PDB entry 7PG0 | electron microscopy, 7.60 A resolution (low resolution: residue-level contacts below are approximate; hydrogen-bond / salt-bridge calls are withheld) | chains B and C of the 8 polymer chains in the assembly

# Chain B
Protein: Isoform Short of Insulin receptor
From: Homo sapiens
Notes: EC 2.7.10.1
UniProt: P06213 (INSR_HUMAN), isoform P06213-2; residues -26 to 1343 here correspond to UniProt positions 1-1370 (UniProt number = residue number + 27)
Chain sequence (1382 residues; row label = number of the first residue in the row; numbers below 1 keep their minus sign (Met-26 is residue -26)):
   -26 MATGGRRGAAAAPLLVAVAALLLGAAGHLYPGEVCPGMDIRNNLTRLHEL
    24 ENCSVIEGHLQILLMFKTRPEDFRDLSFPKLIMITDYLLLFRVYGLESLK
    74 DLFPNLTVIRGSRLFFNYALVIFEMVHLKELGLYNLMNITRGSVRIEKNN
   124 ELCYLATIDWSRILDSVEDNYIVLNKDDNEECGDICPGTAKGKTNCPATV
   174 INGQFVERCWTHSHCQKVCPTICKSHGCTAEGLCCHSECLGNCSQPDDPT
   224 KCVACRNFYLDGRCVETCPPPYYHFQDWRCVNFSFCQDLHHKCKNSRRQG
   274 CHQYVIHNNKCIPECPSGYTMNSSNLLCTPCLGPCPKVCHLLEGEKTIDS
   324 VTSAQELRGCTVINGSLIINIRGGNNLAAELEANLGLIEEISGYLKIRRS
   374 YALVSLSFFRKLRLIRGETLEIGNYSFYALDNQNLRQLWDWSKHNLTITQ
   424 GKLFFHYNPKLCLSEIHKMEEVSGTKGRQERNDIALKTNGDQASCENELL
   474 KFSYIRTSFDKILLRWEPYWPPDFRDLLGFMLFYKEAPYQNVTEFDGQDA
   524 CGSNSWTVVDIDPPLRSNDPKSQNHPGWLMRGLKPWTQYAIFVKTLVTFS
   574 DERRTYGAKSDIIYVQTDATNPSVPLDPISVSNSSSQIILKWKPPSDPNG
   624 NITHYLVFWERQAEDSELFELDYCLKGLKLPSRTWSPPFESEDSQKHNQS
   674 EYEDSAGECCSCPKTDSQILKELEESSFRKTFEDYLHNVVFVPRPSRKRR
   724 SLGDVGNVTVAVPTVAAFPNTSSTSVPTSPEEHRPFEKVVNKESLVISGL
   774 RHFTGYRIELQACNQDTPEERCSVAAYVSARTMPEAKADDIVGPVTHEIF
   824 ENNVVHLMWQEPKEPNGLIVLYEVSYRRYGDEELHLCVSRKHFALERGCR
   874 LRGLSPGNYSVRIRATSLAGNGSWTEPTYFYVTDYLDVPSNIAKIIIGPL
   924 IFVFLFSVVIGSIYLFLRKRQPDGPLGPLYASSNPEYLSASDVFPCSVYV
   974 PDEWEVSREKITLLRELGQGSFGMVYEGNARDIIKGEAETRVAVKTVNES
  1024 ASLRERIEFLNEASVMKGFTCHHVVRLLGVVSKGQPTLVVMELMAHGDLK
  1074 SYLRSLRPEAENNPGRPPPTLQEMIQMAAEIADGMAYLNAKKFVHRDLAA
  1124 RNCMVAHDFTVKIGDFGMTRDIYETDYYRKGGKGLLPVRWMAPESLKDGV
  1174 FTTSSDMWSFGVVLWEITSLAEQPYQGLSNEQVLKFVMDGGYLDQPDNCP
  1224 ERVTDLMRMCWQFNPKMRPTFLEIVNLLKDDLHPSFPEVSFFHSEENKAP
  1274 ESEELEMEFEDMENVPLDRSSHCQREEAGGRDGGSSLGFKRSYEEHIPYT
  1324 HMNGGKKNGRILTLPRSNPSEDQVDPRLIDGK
Disordered / not traced: -26 to 0, 163-167, 173-176, 268-273, 540-545, 648-674, 719-755, 908-1355
Sequence notes: expression tag (1344-1355)
Curated features (UniProtKB/Swiss-Prot):
  - region: Glu706 to Phe714 (Insulin-binding), Tyr972 (Important for interaction with IRS1, SHC1 and STAT5B)
  - site: Phe39 (Insulin-binding)
  - modified residue: Ser373 (Phosphoserine), Tyr374 (Phosphotyrosine), Ser380 (Phosphoserine), Tyr972 (Phosphotyrosine)
  - glycosylation (N-linked (GlcNAc...) asparagine): Asn16, Asn25, Asn78, Asn111, Asn215, Asn255, Asn295, Asn337, Asn397, Asn418, Asn514, Asn606, Asn624, Asn671
Disulfides: Cys8-Cys26, Cys126-Cys155, Cys159-Cys182, Cys169-Cys188, Cys192-Cys201, Cys196-Cys207, Cys208-Cys216, Cys212-Cys225, Cys228-Cys237, Cys241-Cys253, Cys259-Cys284, Cys266-Cys274, Cys288-Cys301, Cys304-Cys308, Cys312-Cys333, Cys435-Cys468, Cys647-Cys860, Cys682-Cys685, Cys786-Cys795

# Chain C
Protein: Insulin
From: Homo sapiens
UniProt: P01308 (INS_HUMAN); residues 1-21 here correspond to UniProt positions 90-110 (UniProt number = residue number + 89)
Chain sequence (21 residues; each row starts with the number of its first residue):
     1 GIVEQCCTSICSLYQLENYCN
Disulfides: Cys6-Cys11

# Interface between chain B and chain C
Pairs across the interface - 19 pairs, chain B then chain C:
  Asp496(B) - Cys7(C)
  Asp707(B) - Val3(C)
  His710(B) - Ile2(C)
  His710(B) - Val3(C)
  Asn711(B) - Gly1(C)
  Asn711(B) - Ile2(C)
  Asn711(B) - Val3(C)
  Asn711(B) - Glu4(C)
  Phe714(B) - Gly1(C)
  Phe714(B) - Tyr19(C)
  Val715(B) - Asn18(C)
  Val715(B) - Tyr19(C)
  Pro716(B) - Asn18(C)
  Pro716(B) - Tyr19(C)
  Arg717(B) - Tyr14(C)
  Arg717(B) - Glu17(C)
  Arg717(B) - Asn18(C)
  Arg717(B) - Asn21(C)
  Pro718(B) - Asn21(C)

# In short
Chain B and chain C form an interface of 9 and 10 residues respectively.
Here chain B is Isoform Short of Insulin receptor and chain C is Insulin, both from Homo sapiens. Entry 7PG0
(Low resolution Cryo-EM structure of full-length insulin receptor bound to 3 insulin with visible ddm micelle
...) was determined by electron microscopy (same publication as 7PG2, 7PG3 and 7PG4).
